Entry 4E6C (X-ray diffraction, 2.39 A resolution); this record covers chain A.

[Chain A]
Molecule: Mitogen-activated protein kinase 14
Organism: Homo sapiens
Notes: EC 2.7.11.24
Reference sequence: Q16539 (MK14_HUMAN); numbering as in UniProt (aligned over 1-360)
Sequence (360 residues; row label = number of the first residue in the row):
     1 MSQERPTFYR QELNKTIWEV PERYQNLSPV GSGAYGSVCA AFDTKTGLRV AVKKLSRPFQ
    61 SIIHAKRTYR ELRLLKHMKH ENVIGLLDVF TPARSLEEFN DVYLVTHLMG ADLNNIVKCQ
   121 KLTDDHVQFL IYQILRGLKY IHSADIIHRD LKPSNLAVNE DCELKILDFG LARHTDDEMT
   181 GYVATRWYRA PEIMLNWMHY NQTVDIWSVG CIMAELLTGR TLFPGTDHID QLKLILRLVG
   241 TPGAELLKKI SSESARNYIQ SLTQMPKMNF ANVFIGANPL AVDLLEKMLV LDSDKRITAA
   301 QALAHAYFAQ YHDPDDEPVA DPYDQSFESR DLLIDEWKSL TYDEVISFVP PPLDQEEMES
Not modelled in the structure: 1-3, 34, 119-120, 170-184, 352-360
Curated features (UniProtKB/Swiss-Prot):
  - motif: Thr-180 to Tyr-182 (TXY)
  - active site: Asp-168 (Proton acceptor)
  - binding site (ATP): Val-30 to Val-38, Lys-53
  - modified residue: Ser-2 (N-acetylserine), Thr-16 (Phosphothreonine), Lys-53 (N6-acetyllysine), Lys-152 (N6-acetyllysine), Thr-180 (Phosphothreonine), Tyr-182 (Phosphotyrosine), Thr-263 (Phosphothreonine), Tyr-323 (Phosphotyrosine)
  - natural variant: Ala-51 (A51V: In a gastric adenocarcinoma sample), Pro-322 (P322R: In a lung adenocarcinoma sample)
  - mutagenesis: Ala-34 (A34V: Lowered kinase activity), Lys-53 (K53R: Loss of kinase activity), Lys-54 (K54R: Impairs MAP2K6/MKK6-dependent autophosphorylation), Tyr-69 (Y69H: Lowered kinase activity), Asp-168 (D168A: Loss of kinase activity), Thr-175 (T175A: No effect on either the kinase activity or tyrosine phosphorylation), Asp-176 (D176A: Emulation of the active state. Increase in activity; when associated with S-327 or L-327), Asp-177 (D177A: Loss of kinase activity), Thr-180 (T180E: Loss of kinase activity), Tyr-182 (Y182F: Loss of kinase activity), Ala-320 (A320T: Lowered kinase activity), Phe-327 (F327L: Emulation of the active state. Increase in activity; when associated with A-176; F327S: Emulation of the active state. Increase in activity; when associated with A-176), 1 further mutagenesis entry in UniProt

[Overview]
Curated annotation (UniProt) lists active-site residue Asp-168, 10 ATP-binding residues and 13 mutagenesis
sites.
Chain A is Mitogen-activated protein kinase 14 (Homo sapiens); the structure, p38a-perifosine Complex, was
determined by X-ray diffraction together with 4E5A, 4E5B, 4E6A and 4E8A from the same study.
